Entry 2DE5 (X-ray diffraction, 1.90 A resolution); this record covers chains A and D of the 6 polymer chains in the assembly.

[Chain A]
Name: terminal oxygenase component of carbazole
Notes: EC 1.14.12.-
Chain sequence (392 residues; numbered 1 to 392; the number before each row is that of its first residue):
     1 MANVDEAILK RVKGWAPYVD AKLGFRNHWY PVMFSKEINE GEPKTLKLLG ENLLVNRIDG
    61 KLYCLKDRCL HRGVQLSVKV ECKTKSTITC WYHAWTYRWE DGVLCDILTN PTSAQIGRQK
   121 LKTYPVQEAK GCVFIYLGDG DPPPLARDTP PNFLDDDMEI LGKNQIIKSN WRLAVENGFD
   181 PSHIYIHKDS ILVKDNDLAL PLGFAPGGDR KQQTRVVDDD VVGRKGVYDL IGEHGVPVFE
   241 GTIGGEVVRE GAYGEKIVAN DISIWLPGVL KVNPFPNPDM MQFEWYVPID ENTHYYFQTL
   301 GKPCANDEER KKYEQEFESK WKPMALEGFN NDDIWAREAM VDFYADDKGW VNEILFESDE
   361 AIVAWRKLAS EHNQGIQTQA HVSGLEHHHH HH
Not modelled in the structure: 390-392
Construct notes: expression tag (385-392)
Bound ions: 2Fe-2S cluster Fe: Cys-69, His-71, Cys-90, His-93; Fe2+: His-183, His-187, Asp-333
Ligand contacts: 2Fe-2S cluster (FES): Cys-69, His-71, Arg-72, Val-74, Cys-90, Tyr-92, His-93, Ala-94, Trp-95

[Chain D]
Name: ferredoxin component of carbazole
Source organism: Pseudomonas resinovorans
Notes: EC 1.14.12.-
Chain sequence (115 residues; each row starts with the number of its first residue):
     1 MNQIWLKVCA ASDMQPGTIR RVNRVGAAPL AVYRVGDQFY ATEDTCTHGI ASLSEGTLDG
    61 DVIECPFHGG AFNVCTGMPA SSPCTVPLGV FEVEVKEGEV YVAGEKKLEH HHHHH
Not modelled in the structure: 1-3, 109-115
Construct notes: expression tag (108-115)
Bound ions: 2Fe-2S cluster Fe: Cys-46, His-48, Cys-65, His-68
Ligand contacts: 2Fe-2S cluster (FES): Cys-46, His-48, Gly-49, Ile-50, Ala-51, Cys-65, Phe-67, His-68, Gly-69, Gly-70, Pro-83, Cys-84

[How chain A and chain D interact]
Pairs across the interface (30; chain A residue first):
  Arg-11(A) with Pro-66(D); Phe-67(D); His-68(D), hydrogen bond (side chain-backbone); Gly-69(D), hydrogen bond (side chain-backbone); Gly-70(D); Ser-82(D), hydrogen bond (side chain-backbone); Pro-83(D)
  Val-12(A) with Phe-67(D)
  Lys-13(A) with Glu-64(D), salt bridge; Pro-66(D), hydrogen bond (backbone-backbone)
  Gly-14(A) with Pro-66(D), hydrogen bond (backbone-backbone)
  Trp-15(A) with Phe-67(D), hydrophobic
  Arg-210(A) with Ser-52(D); Glu-55(D), salt bridge
  Trp-350(A) with His-68(D), hydrogen bond (backbone-side chain)
  Val-351(A) with His-48(D); His-68(D); Pro-83(D)
  Asn-352(A) with His-48(D), hydrogen bond (backbone-side chain); Pro-83(D)
  Glu-353(A) with His-48(D), hydrogen bond (backbone-side chain); His-68(D), salt bridge
  Ile-354(A) with His-48(D)
  Leu-355(A) with His-48(D); Gly-49(D)
  Phe-356(A) with Ile-50(D)
  Glu-357(A) with Ile-50(D)
  Asp-359(A) with Ile-50(D)
  Glu-360(A) with Ile-50(D)
  Val-363(A) with Phe-67(D), hydrophobic
Other interface residues (no listed pair), chain A (18 interface residues in all): Lys-367
Other interface residues (no listed pair), chain D (14 interface residues in all): Arg-21

[In short]
Chain A and chain D form an interface of 18 and 14 residues respectively; the contacts include 8 hydrogen
bonds and 3 salt bridges. Polar contacts include Lys-13(A)/Glu-64(D), Arg-210(A)/Glu-55(D) and
Glu-353(A)/His-68(D). Chain A binds 2Fe-2S cluster. Bound to chain D: 2Fe-2S cluster.
Chain A is terminal oxygenase component of carbazole and chain D is ferredoxin component of carbazole
(Pseudomonas resinovorans); the structure, Crystal structure of the electron transfer complex between
oxygenase and ferredoxin in carbazole 1,9a-dioxygenase, was determined by X-ray diffraction, deposited
together with 2DE6 and 2DE7.
